PDB entry 6LT7 | X-ray diffraction, 2.70 A resolution | chains A and C of the 6 polymer chains in the assembly

# Chain A
Name: Ribonuclease P protein subunit p20
From: Homo sapiens
Notes: EC 3.1.26.5
Reference sequence: O75817 (POP7_HUMAN); residues 1-140 here = UniProt positions 1-140
Amino-acid sequence (141 residues; numbered 0 to 140; the number before each row is that of its first residue; numbering starts at 0):
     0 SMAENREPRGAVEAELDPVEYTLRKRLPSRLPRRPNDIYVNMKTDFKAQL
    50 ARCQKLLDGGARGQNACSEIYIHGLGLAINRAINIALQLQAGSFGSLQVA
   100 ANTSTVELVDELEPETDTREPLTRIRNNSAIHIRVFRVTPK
Not modelled in the structure: 0-16
Sequence notes: expression tag (0)
Modified positions: Mse-1 (selenomethionine); Mse-41 (selenomethionine; parent Met)
Swiss-Prot annotation at these positions:
  - mutagenesis: Asn-40 (N40Q: Strongly reduced interaction with RPP25)

# Chain C
Molecule: 50-nt RNA strand
Sequence (50 nucleotides; row label = number of the first residue in the row):
    19 GGUCCUAGGCUACACACUGAGGACUCUGUUCCUCCCCUUUCCGCCUAGGG
Not modelled in the structure: 44

# Interface between chain A and chain C
Pairs across the interface (65):
  Lys-24(A) with C31(C), base contact; C33(C), salt bridge to the phosphate
  Arg-25(A) with C31(C), base contact
  Pro-27(A) with A30(C), base contact; C31(C), base contact
  Leu-30(A) with A30(C), base contact
  Tyr-38(A) with A30(C), sugar contact
  Val-39(A) with A30(C), hydrogen bond to the sugar
  Asn-40(A) with U29(C), hydrogen bond to the phosphate; A30(C), phosphate contact; C31(C), phosphate contact
  Mse-41(A) with C31(C), hydrogen bond to the phosphate; A32(C), phosphate contact; C55(C), base contact
  Lys-42(A) with U29(C), base contact; C31(C), salt bridge to the phosphate
  Thr-43(A) with U29(C), hydrogen bond to the phosphate
  Phe-45(A) with U56(C), sugar contact; U57(C), phosphate contact
  Lys-46(A) with U58(C), hydrogen bond to the phosphate; C59(C), salt bridge to the phosphate; G61(C), hydrogen bond to the sugar
  Ala-47(A) with G61(C), base contact
  Leu-49(A) with U57(C), sugar contact; U58(C), base contact
  Ala-50(A) with U58(C), sugar contact; G61(C), base contact
  Arg-51(A) with C28(C), salt bridge to the phosphate; U29(C), salt bridge to the phosphate; G61(C), base contact
  Gln-53(A) with U58(C), hydrogen bond to the base
  Lys-54(A) with G61(C), hydrogen bond to the base; C62(C), base contact
  Ala-60(A) with C23(C), phosphate contact
  Gln-63(A) with C23(C), phosphate contact; U24(C), hydrogen bond to the phosphate
  His-72(A) with A30(C), base contact
  Gly-73(A) with A30(C), base contact
  Leu-74(A) with A30(C), hydrogen bond to the sugar; C31(C), sugar contact
  Gly-75(A) with C31(C), sugar contact
  Leu-76(A) with C31(C), hydrogen bond to the sugar; A32(C), base contact; C55(C), base contact
  Ala-77(A) with A30(C), sugar contact; C31(C), sugar contact
  Arg-80(A) with C55(C), hydrogen bond to the sugar; U56(C), salt bridge to the phosphate
  Asn-83(A) with U57(C), base contact
  Gln-87(A) with U57(C), hydrogen bond to the sugar; U58(C), base contact
  Thr-104(A) with C35(C), hydrogen bond to the base
  Val-105(A) with A30(C), base contact
  Leu-107(A) with C31(C), base contact
  Asp-109(A) with C33(C), base contact
  Arg-123(A) with C33(C), hydrogen bond to the base
  Arg-125(A) with C31(C), hydrogen bond to the base; C33(C), hydrogen bond to the phosphate; A34(C), salt bridge to the phosphate
  Asn-126(A) with C35(C), hydrogen bond to the sugar
  Asn-127(A) with C31(C), hydrogen bond to the base; A34(C), phosphate contact; C35(C), phosphate contact
  Ser-128(A) with C35(C), hydrogen bond to the base
  Ala-129(A) with A30(C), base contact
Also at the interface, not in a pair above, chain A (45 interface residues in all): Glu-19, Leu-22, Leu-26, Asn-64, Ser-103, His-131
Also at the interface, not in a pair above, chain C (18 interface residues in all): A25

# In short
45 residues of chain A and 18 residues of chain C are in contact, with 20 hydrogen bonds and 7 salt bridges.
Among the polar pairs are Gln-53(A)/U58(C), Lys-54(A)/G61(C) and Thr-104(A)/C35(C). From UniProt: one
mutagenesis site on chain A.
Here chain A is Ribonuclease P protein subunit p20 (Homo sapiens) and chain C is a 50-nt RNA strand. Entry
6LT7 (Crystal structure of human RPP20-RPP25 proteins in complex with the P3 domain of lncRNA RMRP) was
determined by X-ray diffraction.
